Entry 7OYL (X-ray diffraction, 1.78 A resolution); this record covers chain A.

[Chain A]
Molecule: Glucose-6-phosphate isomerase
From: Neosartorya fumigata
Notes: EC 5.3.1.9
Reference sequence: A0A229XY52 (A0A229XY52_ASPFM); residues 1-553 here = UniProt positions 1-553
Chain sequence (558 residues; row label = number of the first residue in the row; numbers below 1 keep their minus sign (Gly-4 is residue -4)):
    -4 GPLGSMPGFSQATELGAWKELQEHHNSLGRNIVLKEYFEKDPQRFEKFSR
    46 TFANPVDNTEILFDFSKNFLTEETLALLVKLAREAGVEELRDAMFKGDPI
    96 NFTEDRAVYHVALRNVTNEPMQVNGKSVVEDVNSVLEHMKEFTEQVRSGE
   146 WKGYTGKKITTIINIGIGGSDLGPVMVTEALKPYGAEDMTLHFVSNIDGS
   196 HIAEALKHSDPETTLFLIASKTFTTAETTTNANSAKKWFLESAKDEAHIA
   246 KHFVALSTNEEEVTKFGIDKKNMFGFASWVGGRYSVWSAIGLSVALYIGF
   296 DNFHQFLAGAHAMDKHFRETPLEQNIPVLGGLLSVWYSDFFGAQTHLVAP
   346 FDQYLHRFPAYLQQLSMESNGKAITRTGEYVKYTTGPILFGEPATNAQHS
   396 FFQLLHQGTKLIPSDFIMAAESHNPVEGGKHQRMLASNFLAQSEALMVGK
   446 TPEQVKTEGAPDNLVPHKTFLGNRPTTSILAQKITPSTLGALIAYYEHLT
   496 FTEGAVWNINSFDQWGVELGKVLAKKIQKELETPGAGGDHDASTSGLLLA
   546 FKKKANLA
Not modelled in the structure: -4
Construct notes: expression tag (-4 to -2); cloning artifact (-1 to 0)
Ion coordination: Na+: Gln300, Ser482
Small-molecule neighbours: 6-O-phosphono-beta-D-glucopyranose (BG6): Ile162, Gly163, Gly164, Ser165, Ala214, Ser215, Lys216, Thr217, Thr220, Thr223, Gly277, Arg278, Gln359, Glu363, Gln393, His394, Gln509, Val512, Lys516
Reported in the primary citation:
  - binding site for 6-O-phosphono-beta-D-glucopyranose: Gly164, Ser165, Ser215, Lys216, Thr217, Thr220, Glu363, His394, Lys516
  - mutagenesis - A221Q: unchanged catalytic activity

[Summary]
Chain A binds 6-O-phosphono-beta-D-glucopyranose. Gln300 and Ser482 form the Na+ site. From the paper: a
binding site for 6-O-phosphono-beta-D-glucopyranose at Gly164, Ser165 and Ser215 among others; A221Q leaves
catalytic activity unchanged.
Chain A is Glucose-6-phosphate isomerase (Neosartorya fumigata); the structure, Phosphoglucose isomerase of
Aspergillus fumigatus in complexed with Glucose-6-phosphate, was determined by X-ray diffraction.
